Entry 8T5C (electron microscopy, 4.70 A resolution (low resolution: residue-level contacts below are approximate; hydrogen-bond / salt-bridge calls are withheld)); this record covers chains b and C of the 11 polymer chains in the assembly.

# Chain b
Protein: Glycoprotein G2
Organism: Lassa virus Josiah
Reference sequence: P08669 (GLYC_LASSJ); residue numbers follow UniProt; this construct covers 260-418
Chain sequence (194 residues; each row starts with the number of its first residue):
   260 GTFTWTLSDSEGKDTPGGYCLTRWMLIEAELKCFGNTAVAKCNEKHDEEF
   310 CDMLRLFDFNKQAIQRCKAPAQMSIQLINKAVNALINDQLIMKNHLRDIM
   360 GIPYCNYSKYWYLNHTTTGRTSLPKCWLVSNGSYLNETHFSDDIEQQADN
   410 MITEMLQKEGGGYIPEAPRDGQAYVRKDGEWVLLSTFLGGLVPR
Unresolved in the structure: 419-453
Differences from the reference sequence: conflict Cys326 (Leu in P08669), Pro329 (Glu in P08669); expression tag (419-453)
Disulfides: Cys279-Cys292, Cys301-Cys310, Cys364-Cys385
Covalently attached groups: glycan linked to Asn365, Asn373; N-acetylglucosamine (NAG) linked to Asn390, Asn395
Swiss-Prot annotation at these positions:
  - glycosylation (N-linked (GlcNAc...) asparagine): Asn365, Asn373, Asn390, Asn395

# Chain C
Protein: Glycoprotein G1
Organism: Lassa virus Josiah
Reference sequence: P08669 (GLYC_LASSJ); numbering as in UniProt; present here: 59-206, 208-257
Chain sequence (202 residues; row label = number of the first residue in the row):
    59 TSLYKGVYELQTLELNMETLNMTMPLSCTKNNSHHYIMVGNETGLELTLT
   109 NTSIINHKFCNLSDAHKKNLYDHALMSIISTFHLSIPNFNQYEAMSCDFN
   159 GGKISVQYNLSHSYAGDAANHCGTVANGVLQTFMRMAWGGSYIALDSG
  206A G
   207 CGNWDCIMTSYQYLIIQNTTWEDHCQFSRPSPIGYLGLLSQRTRDIYISR
   257 RRR
Differences from the reference sequence: conflict Gly206A (Arg207 in P08669); insertion (207); expression tag (258-259)
Disulfides: Cys86-Cys231, Cys118-Cys155, Cys180-Cys212
Covalently attached groups: N-acetylglucosamine (NAG) linked to Asn79, Asn90, Asn99, Asn109, Asn119, Asn167, Asn224
Swiss-Prot annotation at these positions:
  - glycosylation (N-linked (GlcNAc...) asparagine): Asn79, Asn89, Asn99, Asn109, Asn119, Asn167, Asn224
  - mutagenesis: Ser60 (S60A: No effect on SSP cleavage)

# How chain b and chain C interact
Pairs across the interface - 10 pairs, chain b then chain C:
  Cys326(b) - Cys207(C)  disulfide
  Lys327(b) - Asp204(C)
  Lys327(b) - Ser205(C)
  Lys327(b) - Cys207(C)
  Lys327(b) - Gly208(C)
  Pro329(b) - Asn209(C)
  Gln335(b) - Asp211(C)
  Leu336(b) - Trp210(C)
  Lys339(b) - Arg193(C)
  Lys339(b) - Trp210(C)
Other interface residues (no listed pair), chain b (7 interface residues in all): Arg325
Inter-chain disulfides: Cys326(b)-Cys207(C)

# Summary
7 residues of chain b face 8 of chain C across their interface, with 1 disulfide bond. Covalently linked
N-acetylglucosamine: at Asn390(b) and Asn395(b). N-acetylglucosamine is covalently linked to Asn79(C),
Asn90(C), Asn99(C), Asn109(C), Asn119(C) and Asn167(C) and 1 more.
Chain b is Glycoprotein G2 and chain C is Glycoprotein G1, both from Lassa virus Josiah; the structure, Lassa
GPC Trimer in complex with Fab 8.11G and nanobody D5, was determined by electron microscopy.
